Entry 7SV3 (X-ray diffraction, 1.70 A resolution); this record covers chain A.

# Chain A
Molecule: Surface (S-) layer glycoprotein
Organism: Paenibacillus alvei
Notes: fragment: SLH domains
Reference sequence: C1JZ07 (C1JZ07_PAEAL); numbering as in UniProt (aligned over 21-193)
Amino-acid sequence (182 residues; numbered 21 to 202; the number before each row is that of its first residue):
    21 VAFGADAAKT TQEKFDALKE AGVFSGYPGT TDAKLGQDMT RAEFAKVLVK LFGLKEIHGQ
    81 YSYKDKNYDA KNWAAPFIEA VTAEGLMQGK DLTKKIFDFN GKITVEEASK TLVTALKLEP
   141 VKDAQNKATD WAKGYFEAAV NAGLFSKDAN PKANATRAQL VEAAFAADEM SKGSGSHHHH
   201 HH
Unresolved in the structure: 21-27, 199-202
Construct notes: expression tag (194-202)
Residues lining bound ligands: D2Y (methyl 2-acetamido-4-O-{2-acetamido-4,6-O-[(1S)-1-carboxyethylidene]-2-deoxy-beta-D-mannopyranosyl}-2-deoxy-beta-D-glucopyranoside): Arg61, Leu106, Met107, Gln108, Gly109, Lys110, Asp111, Leu112, Phe117, Glu127, Lys130, Thr131, Trp151
What the authors report for this chain:
  - binding site for D2Y: Arg61, Gly109, Lys110, Glu127, Trp151
  - mutagenesis - G109A (Kd 288 nM): decreased binding to D2Y
  - conformationally variable residues (loop rearrangement): Gly109, Lys110, Asp111, Leu112

# In short
Chain A binds compound D2Y. From the paper: a binding site for D2Y at Arg61, Gly109 and Lys110 among others;
G109A reduces binding to D2Y.
Chain A is Surface (S-) layer glycoprotein (Paenibacillus alvei); the structure, Crystal structure of SpaA-SLH
in complex with 4,6-Pyr-beta-D-ManNAc-(1->4)-beta-D-GlcNAcOMe, was determined by X-ray diffraction together
with 7SV4, 7SV5 and 7SV6 from the same study.
